Entry 7R5I (X-ray diffraction, 1.08 A resolution); this record covers chains A and E of the 4 polymer chains in the assembly.

Chain A:
Molecule: Exosporium protein
From: Bacillus cereus
Reference sequence: Q7WTL3 (Q7WTL3_BACCE); residues 16-169 here correspond to UniProt positions 14-167 (UniProt number = residue number - 2)
Amino-acid sequence (177 residues; row label = number of the first residue in the row):
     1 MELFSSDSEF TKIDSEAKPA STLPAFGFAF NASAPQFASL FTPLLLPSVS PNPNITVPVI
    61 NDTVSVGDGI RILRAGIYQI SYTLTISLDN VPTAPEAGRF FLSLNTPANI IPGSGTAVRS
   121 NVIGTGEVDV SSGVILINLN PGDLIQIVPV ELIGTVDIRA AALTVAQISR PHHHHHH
Disordered / not traced: 1-21, 88-94, 121-125, 175-177
Sequence notes: initiating methionine (1); expression tag (2-15, 170-177)
Bound ions: Ca2+: Ser131, Ser132 (shared with 2 residues of chain B; 2 residues of chain C)

Chain E:
Molecule: Gln-glu-asp-phe-ser-ser-asp-ser-ser-phe-ser
Amino-acid sequence (11 residues; row label = number of the first residue in the row):
    88 QEDFSSDSSF S

Interface between chain A and chain E:
Contacting residue pairs (20):
  Ala75(A) - Glu89(E)
  Gly76(A) - Phe91(E)
  Ile77(A) - Phe91(E)  hydrophobic
  Asn138(A) - Phe91(E)
  Leu139(A) - Phe91(E)
  Asn140(A) - Asp90(E)
  Asn140(A) - Phe91(E)  hydrogen bond (side chain-backbone)
  Pro141(A) - Asp90(E)
  Pro171(A) - Glu89(E)
  Pro171(A) - Phe91(E)  hydrophobic
  His172(A) - Phe91(E)
  His172(A) - Phe97(E)
  His173(A) - Glu89(E)  salt bridge
  His173(A) - Asp90(E)
  His173(A) - Ser95(E)  hydrogen bond
  His173(A) - Ser96(E)
  His173(A) - Phe97(E)
  His174(A) - Ser96(E)  hydrogen bond (backbone-backbone)
  His174(A) - Phe97(E)
  His174(A) - Ser98(E)

Summary:
11 residues of chain A face 7 of chain E across their interface, with 3 hydrogen bonds and 1 salt bridge.
Polar contacts include His173(A)-Glu89(E), Asn140(A)-Phe91(E) and His173(A)-Ser95(E). Ser131(A) and Ser132(A)
coordinate Ca2+.
Here chain A is Exosporium protein (Bacillus cereus) and chain E is
Gln-glu-asp-phe-ser-ser-asp-ser-ser-phe-ser. Entry 7R5I (High resolution Crystal structure of ExsFA, a
Bacillus cereus spore exosporium protein) was determined by X-ray diffraction.
